4XPD - chains B and F of the 4 polymer chains in the assembly; structure by X-ray diffraction, 2.81 A resolution.

[Chain B]
Molecule: N-terminal acetyltransferase A complex catalytic subunit ARD1
Organism: Saccharomyces cerevisiae
Notes: EC 2.3.1.88
UniProt: P07347 (ARD1_YEAST); numbering as in UniProt (aligned over 1-238)
Chain sequence (238 residues; numbered 1 to 238; the number before each row is that of its first residue):
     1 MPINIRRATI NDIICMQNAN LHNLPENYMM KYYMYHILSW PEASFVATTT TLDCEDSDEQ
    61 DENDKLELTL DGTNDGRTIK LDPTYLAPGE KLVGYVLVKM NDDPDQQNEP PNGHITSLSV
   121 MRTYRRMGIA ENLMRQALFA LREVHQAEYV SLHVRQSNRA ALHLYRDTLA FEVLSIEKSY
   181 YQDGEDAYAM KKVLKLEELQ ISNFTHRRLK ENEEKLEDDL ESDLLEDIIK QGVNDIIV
Unresolved in the structure: 1, 54-82, 104-106, 209-214, 227-238
Small-molecule neighbours:
  - carboxymethyl coenzyme A (CMC): Asn23, Leu24, Thr116, Ser117, Leu118, Ser119, Val120, Arg125, Arg126, Met127, Gly128, Ile129, Ala130, Glu131, Leu152, His153, Val154, Asn158, Arg159, Ala160, Ala161, His163, Leu164, Tyr165, Thr168
  - guanosine-5',3'-tetraphosphate (G4P): Thr49, Pro83, Thr84, Tyr85, Gly89, Lys91

[Chain F]
Molecule: human ACTH8
Chain sequence (8 residues; row label = number of the first residue in the row):
     1 SYSMEHFR
Unresolved in the structure: 7-8
Glycans and other covalent adducts: carboxymethyl coenzyme A (CMC) linked to Ser1

[Interface between chain B and chain F]
Pairs across the interface - 14 pairs, chain B then chain F:
  Leu24(B) with Ser1(F)
  Glu26(B) with Ser1(F), hydrogen bond; Tyr2(F)
  Tyr28(B) with Tyr2(F), hydrogen bond (side chain-backbone); Met4(F), hydrophobic
  Tyr32(B) with Tyr2(F); Met4(F), hydrophobic
  Thr116(B) with Ser1(F); Tyr2(F), hydrogen bond (backbone-backbone)
  His153(B) with Ser1(F), hydrogen bond (backbone-backbone)
  Tyr180(B) with Tyr2(F); Ser3(F), hydrogen bond (side chain-backbone)
  Tyr181(B) with Ser1(F), hydrogen bond (side chain-backbone)
  Gln182(B) with Glu5(F)

[In short]
Chain B and chain F form an interface of 9 and 5 residues respectively, with 6 hydrogen bonds. Polar contacts
include Glu26(B)-Ser1(F), Tyr28(B)-Tyr2(F) and Tyr180(B)-Ser3(F). Ligands of chain B:
guanosine-5',3'-tetraphosphate and carboxymethyl coenzyme A. Covalently linked carboxymethyl coenzyme A: at
Ser1(F).
Here chain B is N-terminal acetyltransferase A complex catalytic subunit ARD1 (Saccharomyces cerevisiae) and
chain F is human ACTH8. Entry 4XPD (Crystal structure of yeast N-terminal acetyltransferase NatE (ppGpp) in
complex with a bisubstrate) was determined by X-ray diffraction.
